PDB entry 9CA8 | electron microscopy, 3.92 A resolution | chains R and Z of the 20 polymer chains in the assembly

Chain R:
Name: Histone H2B 1.1
Source organism: Xenopus laevis
Reference sequence: P02281 (H2B11_XENLA); residues 1-125 here correspond to UniProt positions 2-126 (UniProt number = residue number + 1)
Chain sequence (125 residues; each row starts with the number of its first residue):
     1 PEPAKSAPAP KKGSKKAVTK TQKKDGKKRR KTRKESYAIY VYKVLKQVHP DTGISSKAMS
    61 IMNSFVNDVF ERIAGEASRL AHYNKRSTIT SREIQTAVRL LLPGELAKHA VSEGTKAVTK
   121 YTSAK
Not modelled in the structure: 1-32, 125
Construct notes: conflict Thr32 (Ser33 in P02281)

Chain Z:
Molecule: 285-nt DNA strand
Sequence (285 nucleotides; row label = number of the first residue in the row; numbers below 1 keep their minus sign (DG-105 is residue -105)):
  -105 GCCAGTGAAT TCGAGCTCGG TACCCGGGGA TCACAGGATG TACATATCTG ACAGCTGCCT
   -45 GGAGACTAGG GAGTAATCCC CTTGGCGGTT AAAACGCGGG GGACAGCGCG TAGCTGCGTT
    15 TAAGCGGTGC TAGAGCTGTC TACGACCAAT TGAGCGGCCT GCGCACCGGG ATTCTCCAGC
    75 AGGGCTTCCC ACGTGCGCAG CAGGACGCAG CGCTGCCTGA AACTCGCGCC GCGAGGAGAG
   135 GGAGGACGAA CGCGCCCCCA CCCCCTTATA TAGGCGCCCT TCGAT
Not modelled in the structure: -105 to -59, 77-179

Interface between chain R and chain Z:
Pairs across the interface (12; chain R residue first):
  Arg33(R) with DC-48(Z), base contact; DC-47(Z), sugar contact
  Tyr42(R) with DC-54(Z), hydrogen bond to the phosphate
  Ile54(R) with DC-54(Z), phosphate contact
  Ser55(R) with DA-55(Z), phosphate contact
  Ser56(R) with DA-55(Z), hydrogen bond to the phosphate
  Arg86(R) with DG-35(Z), phosphate contact; DA-34(Z), salt bridge to the phosphate
  Ser87(R) with DG-36(Z), phosphate contact; DG-35(Z), hydrogen bond to the phosphate
  Thr88(R) with DG-36(Z), hydrogen bond to the phosphate; DG-35(Z), hydrogen bond to the phosphate
Interface residues without a listed pair, chain R (9 interface residues in all): Gly53
Interface residues without a listed pair, chain Z (9 interface residues in all): DA-53, DG-49

Overview:
Chain R and chain Z each contribute 9 residues to their interface, with 5 hydrogen bonds and 1 salt bridge.
Polar pairs include Tyr42(R)-DC-54(Z), Ser56(R)-DA-55(Z) and Ser87(R)-DG-35(Z).
Here chain R is Histone H2B 1.1 (Xenopus laevis) and chain Z is a 285-nt DNA strand. Entry 9CA8 (Cryo-EM
structure of human SRCAP-nucleosome complex in the partially-engaged state (composite structure)) was
determined by electron microscopy.
